PDB entry 4H67 | X-ray diffraction, 2.70 A resolution | chains A and B

Chain A (and B):
Molecule: Pyrimidine precursor biosynthesis enzyme THI5
Organism: Saccharomyces cerevisiae
Notes: chain B of this document is another copy of the same molecule, construct and numbering; everything in this record applies to it too
Reference sequence: P43534 (THI5_YEAST); residue numbers follow UniProt; this construct covers 1-340
Sequence (346 residues; numbered 1 to 346; the number before each row is that of its first residue):
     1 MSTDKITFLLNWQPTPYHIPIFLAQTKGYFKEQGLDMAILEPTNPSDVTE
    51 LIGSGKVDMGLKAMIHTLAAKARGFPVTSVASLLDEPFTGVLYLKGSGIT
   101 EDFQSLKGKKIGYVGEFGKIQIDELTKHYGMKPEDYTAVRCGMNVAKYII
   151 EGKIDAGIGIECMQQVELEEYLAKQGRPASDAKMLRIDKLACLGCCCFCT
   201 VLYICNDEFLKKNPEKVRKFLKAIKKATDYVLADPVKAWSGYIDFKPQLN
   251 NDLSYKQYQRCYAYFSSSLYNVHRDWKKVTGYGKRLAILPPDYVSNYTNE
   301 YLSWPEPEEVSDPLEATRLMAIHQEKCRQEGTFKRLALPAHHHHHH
Not modelled in the structure: 1-3, 191-195, 346 (chain B: 1-3, 191-195, 310-330, 337-346)
Differences from the reference sequence: engineered mutation Ser240 (Lys in P43534), Gly241 (Glu in P43534), Thr317 (Gln in P43534); expression tag (341-346)
UniProt features mapped onto this chain:
  - motif: Cys195 to Cys199 (CCCFC)
  - active site: His66
  - binding site (pyridoxal 5'-phosphate): Gly115 to Gly118
  - modified residue: Lys62 (N6-(pyridoxal phosphate)lysine)
What the authors report for this chain:
  - self-association interface (contacts with another copy of this molecule); pairs are residue here / residue on that copy: Lys147-Asp244, Tyr148-Asp244, Lys153-Asp244, Glu41, Thr43, Asp244
  - binding site for pyridoxal phosphate: Asn11, Trp12, Pro45, Lys62, His66
  - mutagenesis - N11A, W12A, K62A, H66A, C195A, C196A, C197A, C199A: abolished growth in response to thiamin-free medium
  - conformationally variable residues (order/disorder transition): Phe117 to Gly130, Ile187 to Cys195, Arg335 to Ala340
  - contacts within the chain: Trp12-Met143

Interface between chain A and chain B:
Residue-residue contacts (51; chain A residue first):
  Asp4(A) - Glu50(B)
  Lys5(A) - Asp47(B)  salt bridge
  Lys5(A) - Glu50(B)
  Lys5(A) - Lys56(B)
  Thr7(A) - Leu51(B)
  Gln13(A) - Glu41(B)  hydrogen bond
  Gln13(A) - Lys246(B)  hydrogen bond
  Gln13(A) - Gln248(B)
  Phe22(A) - Thr43(B)
  Ala38(A) - Asp47(B)
  Ala38(A) - Leu51(B)  hydrophobic
  Ile39(A) - Thr43(B)  hydrogen bond (backbone-backbone)
  Leu40(A) - Leu40(B)  hydrophobic
  Leu40(A) - Glu41(B)
  Glu41(A) - Gln13(B)  hydrogen bond
  Glu41(A) - Leu40(B)
  Glu41(A) - Glu41(B)  hydrogen bond (backbone-backbone)
  Glu41(A) - Thr43(B)  hydrogen bond
  Thr43(A) - Phe22(B)
  Thr43(A) - Ile39(B)  hydrogen bond (backbone-backbone)
  Thr43(A) - Glu41(B)  hydrogen bond
  Thr43(A) - Phe245(B)
  Thr43(A) - Lys246(B)
  Asp47(A) - Lys5(B)  salt bridge
  Asp47(A) - Ala38(B)
  Glu50(A) - Asp4(B)
  Glu50(A) - Lys5(B)
  Leu51(A) - Thr7(B)
  Leu51(A) - Ala38(B)  hydrophobic
  Lys56(A) - Lys5(B)
  Lys56(A) - Lys56(B)
  Lys56(A) - Asp58(B)  salt bridge
  Asp58(A) - Lys56(B)  salt bridge
  Asn144(A) - Asp244(B)
  Asn144(A) - Phe245(B)
  Asn144(A) - Pro247(B)
  Lys147(A) - Asp244(B)  salt bridge
  Lys147(A) - Pro247(B)
  Tyr148(A) - Asp244(B)  hydrogen bond
  Lys153(A) - Asp244(B)  salt bridge
  Asp244(A) - Asn144(B)  hydrogen bond (backbone-side chain)
  Asp244(A) - Lys147(B)  salt bridge
  Asp244(A) - Tyr148(B)  hydrogen bond
  Asp244(A) - Lys153(B)  salt bridge
  Phe245(A) - Thr43(B)
  Phe245(A) - Asn144(B)
  Lys246(A) - Gln13(B)  hydrogen bond
  Lys246(A) - Thr43(B)
  Pro247(A) - Asn144(B)
  Pro247(A) - Lys147(B)
  Gln248(A) - Gln13(B)
Also at the interface, not in a pair above, chain A (27 interface residues in all): Leu9, Met37, Pro42
Also at the interface, not in a pair above, chain B (27 interface residues in all): Leu9, Met37, Pro42

In short:
The chain A/chain B interface involves 27 residues from each chain, with 12 hydrogen bonds and 8 salt bridges.
Polar pairs include Lys5(A)-Asp47(B), Lys56(A)-Asp58(B) and Lys147(A)-Asp244(B). From the paper: a binding
site for pyridoxal phosphate at Asn11(A), Trp12(A) and Pro45(A) among others; N11A, W12A and K62A of chain A,
among others, abolish growth in response to thiamin-free medium; 8 substitutions were tested in all.
Both chains are Pyrimidine precursor biosynthesis enzyme THI5 (Saccharomyces cerevisiae). Entry 4H67 (Crystal
structure of HMP synthase Thi5 from S. cerevisiae) was determined by X-ray diffraction (same publication as
4H65 and 4H6D).
